7V2M - chains A and D of the 23 polymer chains in the assembly; structure by electron microscopy, 3.40 A resolution.

# Chain A
Molecule: 16s ribosomal RNA
From: Thermus thermophilus HB8
Sequence (1522 nucleotides; row label = number of the first residue in the row):
     1 UUUGUUGGAGAGUUUGAUCCUGGCUCAGGGUGAACGCUGGCGGCGUGCCU
    51 AAGACAUGCAAGUCGUGCGGGCCGCGGGGUUUUACUCCGUGGUCAGCGGC
   101 GGACGGGUGAGUAACGCGUGGGUGACCUACCCGGAAGAGGGGGACAACCC
   151 GGGGAAACUCGGGCUAAUCCCCCAUGUGGACCCGCCCCUUGGGGUGUGUC
   201 CAAAGGGCUUUGCCCGCUUCCGGAUGGGCCCGCGUCCCAUCAGCUAGUUG
   251 GUGGGGUAAUGGCCCACCAAGGCGACGACGGGUAGCCGGUCUGAGAGGAU
   301 GGCCGGCCACAGGGGCACUGAGACACGGGCCCCACUCCUACGGGAGGCAG
   351 CAGUUAGGAAUCUUCCGCAAUGGGCGCAAGCCUGACGGAGCGACGCCGCU
   401 UGGAGGAAGAAGCCCUUCGGGGUGUAAACUCCUGAACCCGGGACGAAACC
   451 CCCGACGAGGGGACUGACGGUACCGGGGUAAUAGCGCCGGCCAACUCCGU
   501 GCCAGCAGCCGCGGUAAUACGGAGGGCGCGAGCGUUACCCGGAUUCACUG
   551 GGCGUAAAGGGCGUGUAGGCGGCCUGGGGCGUCCCAUGUGAAAGACCACG
   601 GCUCAACCGUGGGGGAGCGUGGGAUACGCUCAGGCUAGACGGUGGGAGAG
   651 GGUGGUGGAAUUCCCGGAGUAGCGGUGAAAUGCGCAGAUACCGGGAGGAA
   701 CGCCGAUGGCGAAGGCAGCCACCUGGUCCACCCGUGACGCUGAGGCGCGA
   751 AAGCGUGGGGAGCAAACCGGAUUAGAUACCCGGGUAGUCCACGCCCUAAA
   801 CGAUGCGCGCUAGGUCUCUGGGUCUCCUGGGGGCCGAAGCUAACGCGUUA
   851 AGCGCGCCGCCUGGGGAGUACGGCCGCAAGGCUGAAACUCAAAGGAAUUG
   901 ACGGGGGCCCGCACAAGCGGUGGAGCAUGUGGUUUAAUUCGAAGCAACGC
   951 GAAGAACCUUACCAGGCCUUGACAUGCUAGGGAACCCGGGUGAAAGCCUG
  1001 GGGUGCCCCGCGAGGGGAGCCCUAGCACAGGUGCUGCAUGGCCGUCGUCA
  1051 GCUCGUGCCGUGAGGUGUUGGGUUAAGUCCCGCAACGAGCGCAACCCCCG
  1101 CCGUUAGUUGCCAGCGGUUCGGCCGGGCACUCUAACGGGACUGCCCGCGA
  1151 AAGCGGGAGGAAGGAGGGGACGACGUCUGGUCAGCAUGGCCCUUACGGCC
  1201 UGGGCGACACACGUGCUACAAUGCCCACUACAAAGCGAUGCCACCCGGCA
  1251 ACGGGGAGCUAAUCGCAAAAAGGUGGGCCCAGUUCGGAUUGGGGUCUGCA
  1301 ACCCGACCCCAUGAAGCCGGAAUCGCUAGUAAUCGCGGAUCAGCCAUGCC
  1351 GCGGUGAAUACGUUCCCGGGCCUUGUACACACCGCCCGUCACGCCAUGGG
  1401 AGCGGGCUCUACCCGAAGUCGCCGGGAGCCUACGGGCAGGCGCCGAGGGU
  1451 AGGGCCCGUGACUGGGGCGAAGUCGUAACAAGGUAGCUGUACCGGAAGGU
  1501 GCGGCUGGAUCACCUCCUUUCU
Not modelled in the structure: 1-4, 774-779, 1381-1386, 1477-1483, 1510-1522
Reported in the primary citation:
  - contacts within the chain: C1493-G1498
  - mutagenesis - A901G: decreased catalytic activity

# Chain D
Molecule: 30S ribosomal protein S4
From: Thermus thermophilus HB8
UniProtKB: P80373 (RS4_THET8); residue numbers follow UniProt; this construct covers 1-209
Chain sequence (209 residues; each row starts with the number of its first residue):
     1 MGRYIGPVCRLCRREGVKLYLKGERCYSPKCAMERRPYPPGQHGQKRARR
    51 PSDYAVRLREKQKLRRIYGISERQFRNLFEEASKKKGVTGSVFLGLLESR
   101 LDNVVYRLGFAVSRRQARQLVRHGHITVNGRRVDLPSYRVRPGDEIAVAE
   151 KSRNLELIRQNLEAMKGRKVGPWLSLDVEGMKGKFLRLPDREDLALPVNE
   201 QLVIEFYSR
Not modelled in the structure: 1
UniProt features mapped onto this chain:
  - binding site (Zn(2+)): Cys9, Cys12, Cys26, Cys31
Metal / ion sites: Zn2+: Cys9, Cys12, Cys26, Cys31

# Interface between chain A and chain D
Residue-residue contacts (109; chain A residue first):
  A9(A) - Glu205(D)  hydrogen bond to the base
  A9(A) - Ser208(D)  hydrogen bond to the base
  A9(A) - Arg209(D)  base contact
  A27(A) - Arg209(D)  hydrogen bond to the sugar
  C396(A) - Arg73(D)  salt bridge to the phosphate
  C397(A) - Arg73(D)  salt bridge to the phosphate
  C397(A) - Asn77(D)  hydrogen bond to the phosphate
  G398(A) - Gln74(D)  hydrogen bond to the phosphate
  G398(A) - Leu135(D)  sugar contact
  G398(A) - Ser137(D)  hydrogen bond to the phosphate
  C399(A) - Gln74(D)  phosphate contact
  C399(A) - Arg118(D)  salt bridge to the phosphate
  C399(A) - Arg122(D)  sugar contact
  C399(A) - Pro136(D)  phosphate contact
  C399(A) - Ser137(D)  hydrogen bond to the phosphate
  U400(A) - Gly2(D)  base contact
  U400(A) - Arg118(D)  salt bridge to the phosphate
  U400(A) - Arg122(D)  phosphate contact
  U401(A) - Gly2(D)  base contact
  G402(A) - Arg3(D)  hydrogen bond to the phosphate
  G402(A) - Ile5(D)  phosphate contact
  G402(A) - Gln119(D)  hydrogen bond to the sugar
  G403(A) - Arg3(D)  salt bridge to the phosphate
  G403(A) - Ser113(D)  phosphate contact
  G403(A) - Arg115(D)  salt bridge to the phosphate
  G403(A) - Gln116(D)  hydrogen bond to the sugar
  G403(A) - Gln119(D)  hydrogen bond to the sugar
  A404(A) - Lys22(D)  sugar contact
  A404(A) - Ser113(D)  hydrogen bond to the phosphate
  A404(A) - Arg115(D)  salt bridge to the phosphate
  A404(A) - Gln116(D)  sugar contact
  G405(A) - Lys22(D)  phosphate contact
  G405(A) - Glu24(D)  hydrogen bond to the phosphate
  G405(A) - Arg25(D)  hydrogen bond to the phosphate
  G406(A) - Arg25(D)  salt bridge to the phosphate
  G406(A) - Lys30(D)  salt bridge to the phosphate
  A407(A) - Arg25(D)  salt bridge to the phosphate
  A407(A) - Lys30(D)  salt bridge to the phosphate
  A408(A) - Arg35(D)  salt bridge to the phosphate
  G409(A) - Arg35(D)  base contact
  G409(A) - Arg36(D)  base contact
  G421(A) - Gln45(D)  sugar contact
  G422(A) - Arg36(D)  salt bridge to the phosphate
  G422(A) - Tyr38(D)  hydrogen bond to the phosphate
  G422(A) - Gly41(D)  sugar contact
  U423(A) - Arg13(D)  salt bridge to the phosphate
  U423(A) - Arg36(D)  salt bridge to the phosphate
  U423(A) - Pro40(D)  phosphate contact
  U423(A) - Gly41(D)  phosphate contact
  G424(A) - Pro7(D)  phosphate contact
  G424(A) - Arg36(D)  hydrogen bond to the sugar
  U425(A) - Arg10(D)  phosphate contact
  U425(A) - Arg13(D)  salt bridge to the phosphate
  U425(A) - Lys22(D)  hydrogen bond to the phosphate
  U425(A) - Arg25(D)  sugar contact
  U425(A) - Arg36(D)  salt bridge to the phosphate
  A426(A) - Pro7(D)  phosphate contact
  A426(A) - Val8(D)  hydrogen bond to the phosphate
  A426(A) - Cys9(D)  hydrogen bond to the phosphate
  A426(A) - Lys22(D)  salt bridge to the phosphate
  C432(A) - Leu157(D)  sugar contact
  U433(A) - His123(D)  hydrogen bond to the sugar
  U433(A) - His125(D)  hydrogen bond to the sugar
  U433(A) - Leu155(D)  sugar contact
  G434(A) - His123(D)  sugar contact
  G434(A) - His125(D)  phosphate contact
  C474(A) - Arg132(D)  salt bridge to the phosphate
  G475(A) - Arg132(D)  salt bridge to the phosphate
  G476(A) - Lys151(D)  phosphate contact
  A480(A) - His123(D)  base contact
  C492(A) - Tyr54(D)  sugar contact
  C492(A) - Arg209(D)  salt bridge to the phosphate
  A493(A) - Ser52(D)  phosphate contact
  A493(A) - Tyr54(D)  sugar contact
  A493(A) - Ala55(D)  sugar contact
  A493(A) - Leu58(D)  sugar contact
  C495(A) - His43(D)  hydrogen bond to the base
  U496(A) - Gln42(D)  sugar contact
  U496(A) - His43(D)  salt bridge to the phosphate
  U496(A) - Lys46(D)  salt bridge to the phosphate
  G525(A) - Gly41(D)  sugar contact
  G525(A) - Gln42(D)  hydrogen bond to the sugar
  G526(A) - Arg10(D)  salt bridge to the phosphate
  G526(A) - Arg14(D)  hydrogen bond to the phosphate
  G526(A) - Pro40(D)  sugar contact
  G526(A) - Gly41(D)  sugar contact
  C527(A) - Arg10(D)  salt bridge to the phosphate
  C527(A) - Arg14(D)  salt bridge to the phosphate
  G528(A) - Arg59(D)  salt bridge to the phosphate
  G528(A) - Gln62(D)  phosphate contact
  G528(A) - Arg66(D)  salt bridge to the phosphate
  C529(A) - Lys61(D)  salt bridge to the phosphate
  C529(A) - Gln62(D)  hydrogen bond to the phosphate
  C529(A) - Arg65(D)  salt bridge to the phosphate
  C529(A) - Glu72(D)  phosphate contact
  G530(A) - Tyr4(D)  base contact
  G530(A) - Ser71(D)  hydrogen bond to the phosphate
  G530(A) - Glu72(D)  hydrogen bond to the phosphate
  G530(A) - Arg73(D)  hydrogen bond to the phosphate
  A531(A) - Gly2(D)  hydrogen bond to the phosphate
  C596(A) - Lys84(D)  salt bridge to the phosphate
  C597(A) - Lys84(D)  salt bridge to the phosphate
  G600(A) - Arg141(D)  salt bridge to the phosphate
  U603(A) - Arg131(D)  hydrogen bond to the sugar
  U603(A) - Val133(D)  base contact
  U603(A) - Asp134(D)  hydrogen bond to the base
  U603(A) - Leu135(D)  base contact
  C604(A) - Leu135(D)  base contact
  C604(A) - Tyr138(D)  sugar contact
Also at the interface, not in a pair above, chain A (48 interface residues in all): G29, C415, G524
Also at the interface, not in a pair above, chain D (70 interface residues in all): Gly6, Leu21, Gly23, Ala32, Arg76, Val112, Arg139, Glu156, Phe206

# In short
48 residues of chain A face 70 of chain D across their interface, with 31 hydrogen bonds and 33 salt bridges.
Polar contacts include A9(A)-Glu205(D), A9(A)-Ser208(D) and C495(A)-His43(D). From UniProt: 4 Zn2+-binding
residues on chain D. From the paper: A901G of chain A reduces catalytic activity; contacts within the chain
involving C1493(A) and G1498(A).
Here chain A is 16s ribosomal RNA and chain D is 30S ribosomal protein S4, both from Thermus thermophilus HB8.
Entry 7V2M (T.thermophilus 30S ribosome with KsgA, class K1k4) was determined by electron microscopy (same
publication as 7V2L, 7V2N, 7V2O, 7V2P and 7V2Q).
